Entry 8ZCE (electron microscopy, 3.10 A resolution); this record covers chains A and B of the 5 polymer chains in the assembly.

# Chain A
Molecule: Guanine nucleotide-binding protein G(s) subunit alpha isoforms short
Organism: Homo sapiens
UniProtKB: P63092 (GNAS2_HUMAN); residue numbers follow UniProt; this construct covers 2-394
Sequence (402 residues; row label = number of the first residue in the row; numbers below 1 keep their minus sign (Met-7 is residue -7)):
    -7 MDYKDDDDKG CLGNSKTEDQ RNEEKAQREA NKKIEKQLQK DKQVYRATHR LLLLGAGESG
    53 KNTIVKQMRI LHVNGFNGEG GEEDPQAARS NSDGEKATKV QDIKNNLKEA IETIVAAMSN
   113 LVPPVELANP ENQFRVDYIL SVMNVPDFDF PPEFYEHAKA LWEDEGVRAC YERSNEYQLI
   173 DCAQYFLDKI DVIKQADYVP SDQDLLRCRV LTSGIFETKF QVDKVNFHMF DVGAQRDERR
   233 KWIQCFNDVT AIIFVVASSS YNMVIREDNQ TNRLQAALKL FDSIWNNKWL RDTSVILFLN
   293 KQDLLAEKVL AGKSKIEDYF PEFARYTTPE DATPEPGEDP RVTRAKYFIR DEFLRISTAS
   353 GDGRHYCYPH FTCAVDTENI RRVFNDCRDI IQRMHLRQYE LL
Not modelled in the structure: -7 to 10, 48-52, 62-204, 252-263
Differences from the reference sequence: initiating methionine (-7); expression tag (-6 to 1); engineered mutation Asn54 (Ser in P63092), Ala226 (Gly in P63092), Ala268 (Glu in P63092), Lys271 (Asn in P63092), Asp274 (Lys in P63092), Lys280 (Arg in P63092), Asp284 (Thr in P63092), Thr285 (Ile in P63092)

# Chain B
Molecule: Guanine nucleotide-binding protein G(I)/G(S)/G(T) subunit beta-1
Organism: Homo sapiens
UniProtKB: P62873 (GBB1_HUMAN); residues 1-340 here = UniProt positions 1-340
Sequence (340 residues; row label = number of the first residue in the row):
     1 MSELDQLRQE AEQLKNQIRD ARKACADATL SQITNNIDPV GRIQMRTRRT LRGHLAKIYA
    61 MHWGTDSRLL VSASQDGKLI IWDSYTTNKV HAIPLRSSWV MTCAYAPSGN YVACGGLDNI
   121 CSIYNLKTRE GNVRVSRELA GHTGYLSCCR FLDDNQIVTS SGDTTCALWD IETGQQTTTF
   181 TGHTGDVMSL SLAPDTRLFV SGACDASAKL WDVREGMCRQ TFTGHESDIN AICFFPNGNA
   241 FATGSDDATC RLFDLRADQE LMTYSHDNII CGITSVSFSK SGRLLLAGYD DFNCNVWDAL
   301 KADRAGVLAG HDNRVSCLGV TDDGMAVATG SWDSFLKIWN
Not modelled in the structure: 1-2

# Chain A / chain B interface
Residue-residue contacts - 64 pairs, chain A then chain B:
  Gln19(A) with Arg68(B); Asp83(B), hydrogen bond; Thr86(B), hydrogen bond; Asn88(B)
  Arg20(A) with Thr86(B); Asn88(B), hydrogen bond
  Asn23(A) with Asn88(B); Lys89(B), hydrogen bond (side chain-backbone)
  Ile26(A) with Lys89(B); Ala92(B), hydrophobic
  Glu27(A) with Lys89(B), salt bridge
  Leu30(A) with Gly53(B); Ile80(B), hydrophobic; Lys89(B)
  Asp33(A) with Leu55(B); Lys78(B), salt bridge
  Lys34(A) with Leu55(B)
  Tyr37(A) with Leu55(B); Ala56(B)
  Arg38(A) with Leu55(B), hydrogen bond (side chain-backbone)
  Gly206(A) with Leu117(B); Asp118(B); Asn119(B)
  Ile207(A) with Ser97(B); Leu117(B), hydrogen bond (backbone-backbone)
  Glu209(A) with Ser97(B), hydrogen bond; Ser98(B)
  Phe222(A) with Trp99(B)
  Ala226(A) with Asn119(B); Thr143(B)
  Gln227(A) with Leu117(B); Asn119(B); Gly144(B); Tyr145(B), hydrogen bond (side chain-backbone)
  Arg228(A) with Gly162(B); Thr164(B); Thr184(B); Gly185(B); Asp186(B), salt bridge
  Glu230(A) with Asp186(B)
  Arg232(A) with Cys204(B), hydrogen bond (side chain-backbone); Asp228(B), salt bridge
  Lys233(A) with Tyr145(B); Met188(B); Cys204(B); Asp228(B); Asn230(B), hydrogen bond; Asp246(B), salt bridge
  Trp234(A) with Leu117(B), hydrophobic
  Gln236(A) with Arg314(B); Trp332(B)
  Cys237(A) with Lys57(B); Tyr59(B), hydrogen bond; Trp99(B); Met101(B), hydrophobic
  Phe238(A) with Trp99(B), hydrophobic; Leu117(B), hydrophobic
  Asn239(A) with Lys57(B), hydrogen bond; Trp332(B)
  Asp240(A) with Lys57(B)
  Trp281(A) with Asp290(B); Phe292(B), hydrophobic; Arg314(B); Trp332(B), hydrophobic
Also at the interface, not in a pair above, chain A (31 interface residues in all): Ala22, Ser205, Val241, Lys280
Also at the interface, not in a pair above, chain B (43 interface residues in all): Asp76, Thr87, Val90, His91, Arg96, Asn313

# Summary
Chain A and chain B form an interface of 31 and 43 residues respectively; the contacts include 12 hydrogen
bonds and 5 salt bridges. Among the polar pairs are Glu27(A)-Lys89(B), Asp33(A)-Lys78(B) and
Arg228(A)-Asp186(B).
Here chain A is Guanine nucleotide-binding protein G(s) subunit alpha isoforms short and chain B is Guanine
nucleotide-binding protein G(I)/G(S)/G(T) subunit beta-1, both from Homo sapiens. Entry 8ZCE (Cryo-EM
structure of GPR4 complexed with Gs in pH6.0) was determined by electron microscopy, deposited together with
8ZCF, 9JFT, 9JFV, 9JFW, 9JFX, 9JFZ, 9JHP and 9LGM.
